3Q0P - chains A and C; structure by X-ray diffraction, 2.60 A resolution.

# Chain A
Name: Pumilio homolog 1
Source organism: Homo sapiens
UniProt: Q14671 (PUM1_HUMAN); residue numbers follow UniProt; this construct covers 828-1176
Sequence (349 residues; each row starts with the number of its first residue):
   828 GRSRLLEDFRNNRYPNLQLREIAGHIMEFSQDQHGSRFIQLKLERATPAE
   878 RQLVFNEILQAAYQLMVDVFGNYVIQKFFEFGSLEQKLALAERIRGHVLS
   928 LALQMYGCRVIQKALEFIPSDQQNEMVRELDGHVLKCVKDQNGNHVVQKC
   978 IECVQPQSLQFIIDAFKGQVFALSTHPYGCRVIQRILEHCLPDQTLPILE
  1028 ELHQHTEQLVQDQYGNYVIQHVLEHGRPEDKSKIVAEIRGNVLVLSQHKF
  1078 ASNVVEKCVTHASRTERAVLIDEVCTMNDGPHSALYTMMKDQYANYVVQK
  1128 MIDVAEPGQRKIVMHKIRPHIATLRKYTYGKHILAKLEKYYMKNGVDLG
Disordered / not traced: 1169-1176
Swiss-Prot annotation at these positions:
  - region: Ser863 to Gln867 (Adenine-nucleotide binding in RNA target), Asn899 to Gln903 (Uracil-nucleotide binding in RNA target), Cys935 to Gln939 (Adenine-nucleotide binding in RNA target), Asn971 to Gln975 (Non-specific-nucleotide binding in RNA target), Cys1007 to Gln1011 (Adenine-nucleotide binding in RNA target), Asn1043 to Gln1047 (Uracil-nucleotide binding in RNA target), Ser1079 to Glu1083 (Guanine-nucleotide binding in RNA target), Asn1122 to Gln1126 (Uracil-nucleotide binding in RNA target)
  - natural variant: Thr1033 (T1033S: In SCA47), Arg1137 (R1137W: In SCA47), Arg1145 (R1145W: In NEDMSF)
  - mutagenesis: Ser863 to Gln867 (B and inds cytosine-nucleotide in RNA target), Asn899 to Gln903 (Specifically binds cytosine-nucleotide in RNA target), Cys935 to Gln939 (Specifically binds cytosine-nucleotide in RNA target), Asn971 to Gln975 (Specifically binds cytosine-nucleotide in RNA target), Cys1007 to Gln1011 (Specifically binds cytosine-nucleotide in RNA target; Specifically binds guanine-nucleotide in RNA target), Cys1007 (C1007N: Specifically binds uracil-nucleotide in RNA target), Asn1043 to Gln1047 (Specifically binds cytosine-nucleotide in RNA target), Asn1043 to Tyr1044 (Changes the specificity for RNA; when associated with E-1047), Gln1047 (Q1047E: Changes the specificity for RNA; when associated with 1043-SN-1044), Ser1079 to Glu1083 (Specifically binds cytosine-nucleotide in RNA target), Asn1122 to Gln1126 (Specifically binds cytosine-nucleotide in RNA target)

# Chain C
Molecule: 8-nt RNA strand
Sequence (8 nucleotides; numbered 1 to 8; the number before each row is that of its first residue):
     1 UGUAUAUA

# Chain A / chain C interface
Pairs across the interface (42; chain A residue first):
  Gln860(A) - A8(C)  sugar contact
  Arg864(A) - A8(C)  base contact
  Gln867(A) - A8(C)  hydrogen bond to the base
  Phe897(A) - A8(C)  sugar contact
  Asn899(A) - U7(C)  hydrogen bond to the base
  Tyr900(A) - U7(C)  hydrogen bond to the base
  Tyr900(A) - A8(C)  stacking on the base
  Gln903(A) - U7(C)  base contact
  Met932(A) - U7(C)  sugar contact
  Tyr933(A) - U7(C)  base contact
  Arg936(A) - A6(C)  base contact
  Arg936(A) - U7(C)  base contact
  Gln939(A) - A6(C)  hydrogen bond to the base
  Gln968(A) - A6(C)  sugar contact
  His972(A) - U5(C)  hydrogen bond to the sugar
  His972(A) - A6(C)  stacking on the base
  Gln975(A) - U5(C)  hydrogen bond to the base
  Cys1007(A) - A4(C)  base contact
  Arg1008(A) - A4(C)  sugar contact
  Arg1008(A) - U5(C)  hydrogen bond to the sugar
  Gln1011(A) - A4(C)  hydrogen bond to the base
  Gln1040(A) - U3(C)  base contact
  Tyr1041(A) - A4(C)  sugar contact
  Asn1043(A) - U3(C)  hydrogen bond to the base
  Tyr1044(A) - U3(C)  hydrogen bond to the base
  Tyr1044(A) - A4(C)  stacking on the base
  Gln1047(A) - U3(C)  hydrogen bond to the base
  Lys1076(A) - G2(C)  hydrogen bond to the sugar
  Lys1076(A) - U3(C)  salt bridge to the phosphate
  Phe1077(A) - U3(C)  base contact
  Ser1079(A) - G2(C)  hydrogen bond to the base
  Asn1080(A) - G2(C)  hydrogen bond to the base
  Asn1080(A) - U3(C)  hydrogen bond to the base
  Glu1083(A) - G2(C)  hydrogen bond to the base
  Gln1119(A) - U1(C)  base contact
  Tyr1120(A) - G2(C)  sugar contact
  Asn1122(A) - U1(C)  hydrogen bond to the base
  Tyr1123(A) - U1(C)  hydrogen bond to the base
  Tyr1123(A) - G2(C)  stacking on the base
  Gln1126(A) - U1(C)  hydrogen bond to the base
  Tyr1156(A) - U1(C)  base contact
  His1159(A) - U1(C)  stacking on the base
Also at the interface, not in a pair above, chain A (38 interface residues in all): Ser863, Val896, Cys935, Asn971

# Overview
38 residues of chain A and 8 residues of chain C are in contact; the contacts include 19 hydrogen bonds, 1
salt bridge and 5 aromatic stacking contacts. Polar contacts include Gln867(A)-A8(C), Asn899(A)-U7(C) and
Tyr900(A)-U7(C). From UniProt: 40 mutagenesis sites on chain A.
Chain A is Pumilio homolog 1 (Homo sapiens) and chain C is an 8-nt RNA strand; the structure, Crystal
structure of the PUMILIO-homology domain from Human PUMILIO1 in complex with hunchback NRE, was determined by
X-ray diffraction together with 3Q0L, 3Q0M, 3Q0N, 3Q0O, 3Q0Q, 3Q0R and 3Q0S from the same study.
